6HCY - chains A and B of the 3 polymer chains in the assembly; structure by electron microscopy, 3.10 A resolution.

Chain A (and B):
Name: Metalloreductase STEAP4
Organism: Homo sapiens
Notes: EC 1.16.1.-; chain B of this document is another copy of the same molecule, construct and numbering; everything in this record applies to it too
Reference sequence: Q687X5 (STEA4_HUMAN); residues 1-459 here = UniProt positions 1-459
Amino-acid sequence (459 residues; row label = number of the first residue in the row):
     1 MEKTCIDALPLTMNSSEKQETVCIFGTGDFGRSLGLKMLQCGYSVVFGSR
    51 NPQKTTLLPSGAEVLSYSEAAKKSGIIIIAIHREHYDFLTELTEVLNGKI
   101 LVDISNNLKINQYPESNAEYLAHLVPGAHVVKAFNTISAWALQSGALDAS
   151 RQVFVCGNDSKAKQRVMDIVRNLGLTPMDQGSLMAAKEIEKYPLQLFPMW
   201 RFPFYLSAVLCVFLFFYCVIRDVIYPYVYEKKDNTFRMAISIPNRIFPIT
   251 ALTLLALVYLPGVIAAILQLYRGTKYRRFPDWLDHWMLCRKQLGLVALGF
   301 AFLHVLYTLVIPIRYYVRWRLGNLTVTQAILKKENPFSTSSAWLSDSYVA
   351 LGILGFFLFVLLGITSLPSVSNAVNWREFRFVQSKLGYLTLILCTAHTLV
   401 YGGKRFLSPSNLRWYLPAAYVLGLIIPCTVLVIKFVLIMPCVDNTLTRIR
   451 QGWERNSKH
Unresolved in the structure: 1-18, 455-459
Covalent attachments: N-acetylglucosamine (NAG) linked to N323
Metal / ion sites: heme Fe: H304, H397
Small-molecule neighbours:
  - NADP (44E; (2R)-3-(phosphonooxy)propane-1,2-diyl dihexanoate), molecule 1: F197, W200, F204, K291, Q292, L295, G363, S366, L367, P368
  - NADP (44E), molecule 2: L361, I364, V370, A373, V374, V382, L386
  - FAD (flavin-adenine dinucleotide): L255, V258, Y259, G262, A265, A266, Q269, K275, R290, K291, G294, L295, L298, F359, L362, G363, S366, F379, Q383, S384, Y388, L446, R450
  - heme (HEM), molecule 1: N244, R245, P248, I249, A251, L252, A301, H304, V305, T308, I311, Y348, V349, G352, I353, G355, F356, F359, C394, H397, T398, Y401, Y420
  - heme (HEM), molecule 2: L306, V310, I313
  - NADP (NAP; NADP nicotinamide-adenine-dinucleotide phosphate): G26, T27, G28, D29, F30, G48, S49, R50, Y67, A80, I81, H82, H85, F88, I104, S105, N106, F134, N135, I137, S138, A139
Reported in the primary citation:
  - binding site for heme: R245, F359, Y401
  - heme coordination: H304, H397
  - binding site for flavin-adenine dinucleotide: W140, D148, L255, R290, K291, G294, F359, L362, S366, Q383, S384
  - mutagenesis - S138Q: decreased catalytic activity
  - mutagenesis - S138Q: unchanged binding to heme

How chain A and chain B interact:
Residue-residue contacts (73; chain A residue first):
  D29(A) with K275(B), salt bridge; Y276(B), hydrogen bond; R450(B)
  R32(A) with Y276(B)
  T136(A) with W376(B), hydrogen bond (backbone-side chain)
  W140(A) with Q269(B)
  Q143(A) with K275(B), hydrogen bond (side chain-backbone); Y276(B)
  D148(A) with S371(B), hydrogen bond (backbone-side chain); F379(B)
  A149(A) with S371(B); V374(B); F379(B), hydrophobic
  R151(A) with N372(B)
  Q152(A) with N372(B)
  R171(A) with D179(B), salt bridge; Q180(B); G181(B)
  N172(A) with G181(B); S182(B), hydrogen bond (side chain-backbone)
  Y192(A) with N372(B); A373(B); V374(B); N375(B), hydrogen bond (backbone-side chain)
  P193(A) with N375(B); R377(B), hydrogen bond (backbone-side chain)
  Q195(A) with N375(B), hydrogen bond (backbone-side chain); E378(B)
  L196(A) with E378(B)
  F197(A) with E378(B), hydrogen bond (backbone-side chain); F381(B), hydrophobic; V382(B), hydrophobic
  P198(A) with E378(B)
  T235(A) with W343(B)
  F236(A) with F337(B), hydrophobic; T339(B); W343(B), hydrophobic; D346(B)
  A239(A) with D346(B); A350(B)
  I240(A) with D346(B); V349(B), hydrophobic
  G299(A) with F357(B)
  F302(A) with F357(B), hydrophobic
  L303(A) with I353(B), hydrophobic; F357(B), hydrophobic
  L306(A) with I353(B)
  Y307(A) with I353(B), hydrophobic; L354(B)
  L309(A) with L309(B)
  V310(A) with V349(B), hydrophobic
  P312(A) with P312(B), hydrophobic
  I313(A) with T308(B)
  R314(A) with D346(B), salt bridge
  Y315(A) with F337(B), hydrophobic; S338(B); S341(B); A342(B), hydrophobic; S345(B), hydrogen bond (backbone-side chain)
  Y316(A) with F337(B), hydrophobic
  R318(A) with L321(B)
  W319(A) with N335(B), hydrogen bond (side chain-backbone); F337(B)
  T325(A) with T325(B)
  V326(A) with T325(B); Q328(B)
  A329(A) with A329(B), hydrophobic
  I330(A) with A329(B); K332(B)
  L367(A) with L367(B), hydrophobic; V370(B), hydrophobic
  P368(A) with S369(B)
  S369(A) with S369(B)
Interface residues without a listed pair, chain A (48 interface residues in all): L57, S138, S144, L194, D233, G322
Interface residues without a listed pair, chain B (51 interface residues in all): F279, L288, K291, I311, V317, F356, Q451

Summary:
48 residues of chain A and 51 residues of chain B are in contact; the contacts include 11 hydrogen bonds and 3
salt bridges. Among the polar pairs are D29(A)-K275(B), R171(A)-D179(B) and R314(A)-D346(B). The paper reports
a binding site for flavin-adenine dinucleotide at W140(A), D148(A) and L255(A) among others; S138Q of chain A
reduces catalytic activity.
Chain A and chain B are both Metalloreductase STEAP4 (Homo sapiens); the structure, human STEAP4 bound to
NADP, FAD, heme and Fe(III)-NTA, was determined by electron microscopy (same publication as 6HD1).
